4LNN - chains B and C of the 12 polymer chains in the assembly; structure by X-ray diffraction, 3.10 A resolution.

== Chain B (and C) ==
Protein: Glutamine synthetase
From: Bacillus subtilis
Notes: EC 6.3.1.2; chain C of this document is another copy of the same molecule, construct and numbering; everything in this record applies to it too
UniProtKB: P12425 (GLNA_BACSU); residue numbers follow UniProt; this construct covers 2-444
Chain sequence (443 residues; row label = number of the first residue in the row):
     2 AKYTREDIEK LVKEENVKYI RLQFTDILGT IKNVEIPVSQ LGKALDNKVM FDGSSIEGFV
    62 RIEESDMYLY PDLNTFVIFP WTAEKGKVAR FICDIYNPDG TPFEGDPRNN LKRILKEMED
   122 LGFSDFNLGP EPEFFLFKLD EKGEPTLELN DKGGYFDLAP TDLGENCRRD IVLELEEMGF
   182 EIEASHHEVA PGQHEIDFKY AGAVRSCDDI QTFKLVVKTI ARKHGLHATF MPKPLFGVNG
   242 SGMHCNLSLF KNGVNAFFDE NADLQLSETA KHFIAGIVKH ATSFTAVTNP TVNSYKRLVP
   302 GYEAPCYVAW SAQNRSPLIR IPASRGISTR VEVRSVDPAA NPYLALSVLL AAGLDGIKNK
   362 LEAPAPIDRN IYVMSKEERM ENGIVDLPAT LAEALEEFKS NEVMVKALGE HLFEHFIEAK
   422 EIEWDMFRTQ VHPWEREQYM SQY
Not modelled in the structure: 302-305 (chain C: 302-306)
Metal / ion sites: Mg2+ site 1: Glu-132, Glu-333; Mg2+ site 2: Glu-134, Glu-189, Glu-196
Reported in the primary citation:
  - catalytic residues: Asp-53, Glu-304, Arg-316 (proposed by the authors, not directly observed)
  - mutagenesis - R62A: unchanged catalytic activity on ammonium
  - mutagenesis - E304A: decreased binding to ammonium
  - mutagenesis - R62A: abolished signaling
  - mutagenesis - E304A/A305G: abolished catalytic activity
  - mutagenesis - R62A: unchanged binding to ammonium

== How chain B and chain C interact ==
Pairs across the interface (69):
  Lys-139(B) with Lys-143(C), hydrogen bond (side chain-backbone)
  Glu-149(B) with Lys-143(C), salt bridge
  Tyr-156(B) with Lys-33(C), hydrogen bond (backbone-side chain); Asp-53(C), hydrogen bond; Ser-56(C); Arg-62(C)
  Phe-157(B) with Lys-33(C); Asn-34(C), hydrogen bond (backbone-backbone); Phe-52(C), hydrophobic; Ser-56(C)
  Asp-158(B) with Ile-32(C); Lys-33(C); Asn-34(C)
  Leu-159(B) with Arg-22(C); Ile-32(C), hydrogen bond (backbone-backbone); Asn-34(C); Glu-36(C); Leu-216(C), hydrophobic
  Pro-161(B) with Arg-223(C)
  Thr-162(B) with Leu-216(C); Thr-220(C), hydrogen bond; Arg-223(C)
  Asp-163(B) with Arg-22(C), salt bridge; Phe-80(C); Trp-82(C); Val-89(C)
  Leu-164(B) with Trp-82(C); Thr-220(C); Arg-223(C), hydrogen bond (backbone-side chain); Lys-224(C)
  Gly-165(B) with Arg-223(C)
  Glu-166(B) with Arg-223(C)
  Asn-167(B) with Arg-22(C)
  Arg-169(B) with Glu-36(C), salt bridge
  Arg-170(B) with Tyr-20(C); Ala-84(C); Val-89(C)
  Val-173(B) with Tyr-20(C), hydrophobic; Pro-38(C), hydrophobic
  Leu-174(B) with Lys-19(C); Tyr-20(C), hydrophobic; Ala-84(C), hydrophobic; Glu-85(C)
  Glu-175(B) with Lys-86(C), salt bridge
  Glu-177(B) with Pro-38(C); Ser-40(C), hydrogen bond
  Glu-178(B) with Lys-86(C), salt bridge
  Ile-183(B) with Pro-38(C), hydrophobic; Gln-41(C)
  Glu-184(B) with Ile-37(C); Pro-38(C); Gln-41(C), hydrogen bond (backbone-side chain); Lys-44(C)
  Ala-185(B) with Glu-36(C); Ile-37(C), hydrophobic
  Ser-186(B) with Tyr-20(C); Val-35(C); Glu-36(C), hydrogen bond (backbone-backbone)
  Lys-200(B) with Gln-41(C), hydrogen bond
  Gln-314(B) with Glu-64(C)
  Asn-315(B) with Glu-64(C), hydrogen bond (backbone-side chain)
  Arg-316(B) with Arg-62(C), hydrogen bond (side chain-backbone); Ile-63(C), hydrogen bond (side chain-backbone); Glu-64(C)
  Arg-321(B) with Glu-65(C), salt bridge; Asp-67(C), salt bridge
  Ala-324(B) with Met-51(C), hydrophobic; Asp-67(C), hydrogen bond (backbone-side chain)
  Arg-335(B) with Glu-65(C), salt bridge
Interface residues without a listed pair, chain B (38 interface residues in all): Pro-81, Ala-160, Asp-171, His-187, Val-190, Pro-323, Ser-325
Interface residues without a listed pair, chain C (37 interface residues in all): Phe-25, Thr-31, Ser-55, Ser-66

== Summary ==
38 residues of chain B face 37 of chain C across their interface, with 15 hydrogen bonds and 8 salt bridges.
Polar contacts include Glu-149(B)/Lys-143(C), Asp-163(B)/Arg-22(C) and Arg-169(B)/Glu-36(C). From the paper:
catalytic residues Asp-53(B), Glu-304(B) and Arg-316(B); E304A of chain B reduces binding to ammonium; 3
substitutions were tested in all.
Both chains are Glutamine synthetase (Bacillus subtilis). Entry 4LNN (B. subtilis glutamine synthetase
structures reveal large active site conformational changes and basis for isoenzyme specific ...) was
determined by X-ray diffraction, deposited together with 4LNF, 4LNO, 4LNI and 4LNK.
